Entry 6CXL (X-ray diffraction, 3.59 A resolution); this record covers chains H and M of the 4 polymer chains in the assembly.

# Chain H (and M)
Molecule: anti-HIV-1 Fab 2G12 heavy chain
From: Homo sapiens
Notes: antibody fragment or engineered binder; chain M of this document is another copy of the same molecule, construct and numbering; everything in this record applies to it too
Chain sequence (224 residues; numbered 1 to 228 plus 10 insertion-coded residues; 14 numbers in that range are skipped by the numbering (no residue carries them; nothing is unmodelled there); the number before each row is that of its first residue; a row labelled like 82A-82C holds insertion residues (82A, then the next letters in order)):
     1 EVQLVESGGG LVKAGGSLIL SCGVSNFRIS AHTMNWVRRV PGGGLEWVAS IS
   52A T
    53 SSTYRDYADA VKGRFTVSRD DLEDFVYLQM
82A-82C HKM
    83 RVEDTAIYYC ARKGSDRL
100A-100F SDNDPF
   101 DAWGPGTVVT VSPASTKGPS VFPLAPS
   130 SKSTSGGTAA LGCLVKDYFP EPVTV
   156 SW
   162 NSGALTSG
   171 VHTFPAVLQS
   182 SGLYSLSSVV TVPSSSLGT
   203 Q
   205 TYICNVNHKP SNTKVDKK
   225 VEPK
Disordered / not traced: 130-135 (chain M: 130-133)
Cystine bridges: Cys-22/Cys-92, Cys-142/Cys-208

# Interface between chain H and chain M
Contacting residue pairs - 36 pairs, chain H then chain M:
  Ser-7(H) / Ile-19(M)
  Ser-7(H) / His-82A(M)
  Leu-11(H) / Gln-179(M)
  Leu-11(H) / Ser-180(M)
  Leu-11(H) / Gly-183(M)
  Ile-19(H) / Ile-19(M)
  Ile-19(H) / Ser-21(M)
  Leu-20(H) / Ile-19(M)
  Ser-21(H) / Ile-19(M)
  Ser-21(H) / Gln-81(M)  hydrogen bond
  Ser-53(H) / Leu-74(M)
  Ser-54(H) / Leu-74(M)
  Arg-57(H) / Asp-72(M)  salt bridge
  Arg-57(H) / Leu-74(M)
  Arg-57(H) / Glu-75(M)
  Thr-68(H) / Phe-77(M)
  Ser-70(H) / Asp-72(M)  hydrogen bond
  Ser-70(H) / Tyr-79(M)  hydrogen bond
  Asp-72(H) / Arg-57(M)  salt bridge
  Asp-72(H) / Ser-70(M)  hydrogen bond
  Leu-74(H) / Ser-54(M)
  Leu-74(H) / Arg-57(M)
  Glu-75(H) / Arg-57(M)
  Phe-77(H) / Thr-68(M)
  Phe-77(H) / Gln-81(M)
  Tyr-79(H) / Ile-19(M)  hydrophobic
  Tyr-79(H) / Ser-70(M)  hydrogen bond
  Tyr-79(H) / Tyr-79(M)  hydrophobic
  Tyr-79(H) / Gln-81(M)  hydrogen bond
  Gln-81(H) / Ser-21(M)  hydrogen bond
  Gln-81(H) / Phe-77(M)
  Gln-81(H) / Tyr-79(M)  hydrogen bond
  His-82A(H) / Ser-7(M)
  Gln-179(H) / Leu-11(M)
  Ser-180(H) / Leu-11(M)
  Gly-183(H) / Leu-11(M)
Other interface residues (no listed pair), chain H (25 interface residues in all): Gly-8, Val-69, Arg-71, Thr-110, Leu-178
Other interface residues (no listed pair), chain M (23 interface residues in all): Ser-53, Val-69, Arg-71, Leu-178, Ser-182

# Summary
25 residues of chain H face 23 of chain M across their interface; the contacts include 8 hydrogen bonds and 2
salt bridges. Polar contacts include Arg-57(H)/Asp-72(M), Ser-21(H)/Gln-81(M) and Ser-70(H)/Asp-72(M).
Both chains are anti-HIV-1 Fab 2G12 heavy chain (Homo sapiens). Entry 6CXL (anti-HIV-1 Fab 2G12 in complex
with glycopeptide 10F5) was determined by X-ray diffraction together with 6CXG from the same study.
